3IO7 - chain A; structure by X-ray diffraction, 2.60 A resolution.

# Chain A
Name: Tyrosine-protein kinase JAK2
Source organism: Homo sapiens
Notes: EC 2.7.10.2; fragment: Jak kinase domain
UniProt: O60674 (JAK2_HUMAN); residue numbers follow UniProt; this construct covers 842-1132
Amino-acid sequence (313 residues; numbered 820 to 1132; the number before each row is that of its first residue):
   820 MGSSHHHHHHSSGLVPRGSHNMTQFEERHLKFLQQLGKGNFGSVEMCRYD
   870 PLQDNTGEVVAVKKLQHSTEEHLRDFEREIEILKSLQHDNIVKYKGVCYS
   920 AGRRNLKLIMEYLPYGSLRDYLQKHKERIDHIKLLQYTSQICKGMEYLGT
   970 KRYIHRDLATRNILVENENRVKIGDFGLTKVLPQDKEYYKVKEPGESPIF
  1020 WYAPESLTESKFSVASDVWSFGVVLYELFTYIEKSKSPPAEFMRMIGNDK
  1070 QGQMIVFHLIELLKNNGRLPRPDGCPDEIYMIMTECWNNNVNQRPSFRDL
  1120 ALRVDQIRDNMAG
Unresolved in the structure: 820-841, 859-860, 920-922, 1131-1132
Differences from the reference sequence: expression tag (820-841)
Modified / non-standard residues: Y1007 (o-phosphotyrosine; PTR); Y1008 (o-phosphotyrosine; PTR)
Ligand contacts: 1P5 ((3S)-1-[6-(2-aminopyrazolo[1,5-a]pyrimidin-3-yl)pyrimidin-4-yl]-N,N-diethylpiperidine-3-carboxamide): L855, G856, K857, G858, V863, A880, V911, M929, E930, Y931, L932, G935, S936, R980, N981, L983, G993, D994
Curated features (UniProtKB/Swiss-Prot):
  - active site: D976 (Proton acceptor)
  - binding site (ATP): L855 to V863, K882
  - modified residue (Phosphotyrosine): Y868, Y966, Y972, Y1007, Y1008
  - mutagenesis: K882 (K882E: Loss of ability to up-regulate potassium voltage-gated channel activity of KCNA3)

# Overview
Ligands of chain A: compound 1P5. Curated annotation (UniProt) lists active-site residue D976, 10 ATP-binding
residues and one mutagenesis site.
Chain A is Tyrosine-protein kinase JAK2 (Homo sapiens); the structure, 2-Aminopyrazolo[1,5-a]pyrimidines as
potent and selective inhibitors of JAK2, was determined by X-ray diffraction together with 3IOK from the same
study.
